PDB entry 5MRW | X-ray diffraction, 2.90 A resolution | chains B and D of the 4 polymer chains in the assembly

== Chain B ==
Molecule: Potassium-transporting ATPase ATP-binding subunit
Organism: Escherichia coli
Notes: EC 3.6.3.12
UniProtKB: P03960 (KDPB_ECOLI); numbering as in UniProt (aligned over 9-682)
Chain sequence (674 residues; row label = number of the first residue in the row):
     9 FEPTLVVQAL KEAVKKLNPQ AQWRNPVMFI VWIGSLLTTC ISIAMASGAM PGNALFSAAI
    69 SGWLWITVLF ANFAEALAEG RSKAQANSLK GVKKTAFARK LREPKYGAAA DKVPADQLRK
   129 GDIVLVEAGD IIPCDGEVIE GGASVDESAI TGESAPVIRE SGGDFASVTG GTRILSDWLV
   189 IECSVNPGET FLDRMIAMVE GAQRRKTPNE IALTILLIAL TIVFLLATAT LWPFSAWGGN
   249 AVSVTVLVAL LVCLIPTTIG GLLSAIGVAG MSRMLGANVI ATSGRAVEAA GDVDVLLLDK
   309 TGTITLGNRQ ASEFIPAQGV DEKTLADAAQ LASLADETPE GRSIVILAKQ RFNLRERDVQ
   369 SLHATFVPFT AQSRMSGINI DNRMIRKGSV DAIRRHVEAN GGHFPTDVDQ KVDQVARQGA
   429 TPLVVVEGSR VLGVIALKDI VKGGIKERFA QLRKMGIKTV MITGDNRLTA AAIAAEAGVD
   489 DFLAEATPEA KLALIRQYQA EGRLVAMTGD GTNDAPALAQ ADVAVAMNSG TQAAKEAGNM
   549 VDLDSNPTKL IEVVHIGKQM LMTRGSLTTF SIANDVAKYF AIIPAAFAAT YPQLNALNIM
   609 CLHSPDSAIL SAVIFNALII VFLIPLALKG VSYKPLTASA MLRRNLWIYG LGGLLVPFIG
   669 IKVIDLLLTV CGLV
Modified positions: S162 (phosphoserine; SEP)
UniProt features mapped onto this chain:
  - active site: D307 (4-aspartylphosphate intermediate)
  - binding site (ATP): D344, E348, F377 to S384, K395
  - binding site (Mg(2+)): D518, D522
  - modified residue: S162 (Phosphoserine)
  - mutagenesis: D300 (D300E/N: Does not affect formation of the phosphorylated intermediate), D307 (D307E/N/Q: Unable to form a phosphorylated intermediate and lacks ATPase activity), F377 (F377A: Loss of ATPase activity; F377Y: Slight decrease in ATPase activity), S384 (S384A/T: Decrease in ATPase activity), K395 (K395A: Strong decrease in ATPase activity), D399 (D399A: Decrease in ATPase activity)
What the authors report for this chain:
  - catalytic residues: D307
  - contacts within the chain: S162-K357, S162-R363, D307-K499, D307-D522, D307-T309
  - post-translational modification sites: S162

== Chain D ==
Molecule: Potassium-transporting ATPase KdpF subunit
Organism: Escherichia coli
UniProtKB: P36937 (KDPF_ECOLI); residues 1-27 here = UniProt positions 1-27
Chain sequence (27 residues; numbered 1 to 27; the number before each row is that of its first residue):
     1 MSAGVITGVL LVFLLLGYLV YALINAE

== Interface between chain B and chain D ==
Contacting residue pairs (23):
  W31(B) with Y18(D), hydrogen bond (backbone-side chain); E27(D)
  R32(B) with E27(D)
  P34(B) with Y18(D); L19(D), hydrophobic
  F37(B) with Y18(D)
  I38(B) with L15(D), hydrophobic
  I41(B) with L15(D), hydrophobic
  K214(B) with E27(D), hydrogen bond (side chain-backbone)
  I219(B) with A26(D), hydrophobic
  I223(B) with L23(D)
  I226(B) with L19(D); A22(D); L23(D), hydrophobic
  A227(B) with L23(D)
  T229(B) with L19(D)
  I230(B) with L19(D), hydrophobic; V20(D), hydrophobic
  L233(B) with L15(D), hydrophobic; L16(D), hydrophobic
  L234(B) with L16(D), hydrophobic
  A237(B) with V12(D), hydrophobic
  W240(B) with V5(D), hydrophobic
Also at the interface, not in a pair above, chain B (19 interface residues in all): N33, L45
Also at the interface, not in a pair above, chain D (12 interface residues in all): L11

== Overview ==
The interface between chain B and chain D involves 19 residues on one side and 12 on the other; the contacts
include 2 hydrogen bonds. Among the polar pairs are W31(B)-Y18(D) and K214(B)-E27(D). The paper reports the
catalytic residue D307(B); a modification site at S162(B).
Here chain B is Potassium-transporting ATPase ATP-binding subunit and chain D is Potassium-transporting ATPase
KdpF subunit, both from Escherichia coli. Entry 5MRW (Structure of the KdpFABC complex) was determined by
X-ray diffraction.
